2DWL - chains A and B of the 3 polymer chains in the assembly; structure by X-ray diffraction, 3.20 A resolution.

# Chain A (and B)
Molecule: Primosomal protein N
Organism: Escherichia coli
Notes: EC 3.6.1.-; chain B of this document is another copy of the same molecule, construct and numbering; everything in this record applies to it too
UniProt: P17888 (PRIA_ECOLI); residue numbers follow UniProt; this construct covers 1-105
Amino-acid sequence (105 residues; row label = number of the first residue in the row):
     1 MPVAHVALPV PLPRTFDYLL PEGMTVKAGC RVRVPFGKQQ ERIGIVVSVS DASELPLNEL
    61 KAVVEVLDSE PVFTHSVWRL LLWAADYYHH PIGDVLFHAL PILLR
Reported in the primary citation:
  - binding site for the 2-nt DNA strand: Phe16, Asp17, Tyr18, Gly37, Lys61
  - binding site for the 2-nt DNA strand: Leu55
  - specificity-determining residues: Asp17
  - mutagenesis - Y18A: decreased expression (proposed by the authors, not directly observed)

# How chain A and chain B interact
Contacting residue pairs (101; chain A residue first):
  Met1(A) with Leu20(B); Asp51(B)
  Pro2(A) with Tyr18(B); Leu19(B); Leu20(B), hydrogen bond (backbone-backbone); Asp51(B); Leu57(B), hydrophobic
  Val3(A) with Asp17(B); Tyr18(B); Val49(B); Ser50(B); Ser53(B)
  Ala4(A) with Phe16(B); Asp17(B); Tyr18(B); Ser48(B)
  His5(A) with Thr15(B); Asp17(B), salt bridge; Val47(B), hydrogen bond (backbone-backbone); Ser48(B), hydrogen bond (backbone-backbone); Ser50(B), hydrogen bond; Ala52(B), hydrogen bond (side chain-backbone)
  Val6(A) with Thr15(B); Phe16(B), hydrogen bond (backbone-backbone); Ile45(B)
  Ala7(A) with Gly44(B); Ile45(B), hydrogen bond (backbone-backbone); Val47(B), hydrophobic; Gly93(B); Leu96(B), hydrophobic; Phe97(B)
  Leu8(A) with Phe16(B), hydrophobic; Phe36(B), hydrophobic; Ile43(B); Gly44(B); Gly93(B); Phe97(B)
  Pro9(A) with Phe97(B)
  Val10(A) with Arg14(B); Phe16(B), hydrophobic
  Arg14(A) with Val10(B); Arg14(B); Pro91(B)
  Thr15(A) with His5(B), hydrogen bond (side chain-backbone); Val6(B), hydrogen bond (side chain-backbone); Ala7(B)
  Phe16(A) with Ala4(B); His5(B); Val6(B), hydrogen bond (backbone-backbone); Leu8(B), hydrophobic; Val10(B), hydrophobic
  Asp17(A) with Ala4(B); His5(B), salt bridge
  Tyr18(A) with Pro2(B); Val3(B); Ala4(B), hydrogen bond (backbone-backbone); Val6(B), hydrophobic; Leu8(B)
  Leu19(A) with Pro2(B)
  Leu20(A) with Met1(B); Pro2(B), hydrogen bond (backbone-backbone); Ala4(B), hydrophobic
  Val32(A) with Val6(B), hydrophobic
  Val34(A) with Leu8(B), hydrophobic
  Phe36(A) with Leu8(B), hydrophobic; Val10(B), hydrophobic
  Gly44(A) with Ala7(B); Leu8(B)
  Ile45(A) with Ala7(B), hydrogen bond (backbone-backbone)
  Val46(A) with His5(B); Val6(B), hydrophobic
  Val47(A) with His5(B), hydrogen bond (backbone-backbone)
  Ser48(A) with His5(B), hydrogen bond (backbone-backbone)
  Val49(A) with Met1(B); Val3(B); His5(B)
  Ser50(A) with Met1(B); Pro2(B); Val3(B), hydrogen bond (backbone-backbone); His5(B), hydrogen bond
  Asp51(A) with Met1(B); Pro2(B)
  Ala52(A) with Val3(B); His5(B)
  Ser53(A) with Val3(B)
  Glu54(A) with Phe36(B)
  Leu57(A) with Pro2(B), hydrophobic; Val3(B), hydrophobic
  Leu60(A) with Val3(B), hydrophobic
  Tyr88(A) with His90(B), hydrogen bond (backbone-side chain)
  His89(A) with His89(B); His90(B), hydrogen bond (backbone-side chain); Pro91(B); Asp94(B), salt bridge
  His90(A) with Tyr88(B), hydrogen bond (side chain-backbone); His89(B), hydrogen bond (side chain-backbone); His90(B)
  Pro91(A) with His89(B); Pro91(B), hydrophobic
  Gly93(A) with Ala7(B)
  Asp94(A) with His89(B)
Also at the interface, not in a pair above, chain A (43 interface residues in all): Ile43, Val63, Ile92, Phe97
Also at the interface, not in a pair above, chain B (43 interface residues in all): Pro9, Leu12, Gly37, Val46, Leu60, Ile92, His98

# In short
Chain A and chain B each contribute 43 residues to their interface; the contacts include 21 hydrogen bonds and
3 salt bridges. Polar pairs include His5(A)-Asp17(B), His89(A)-Asp94(B) and His5(A)-Ser50(B). The paper
reports a binding site for the 2-nt DNA strand at Phe16(A), Asp17(A) and Tyr18(A) among others; Y18A of chain
A reduces expression.
Chain A and chain B are both Primosomal protein N (Escherichia coli); the structure, Crystal structure of the
PriA protein complexed with oligonucleotides, was determined by X-ray diffraction, deposited together with
2D7G, 2D7H, 2DWM and 2DWN.
